6LHO - chains B and C of the 3 polymer chains in the assembly; structure by electron microscopy, 3.13 A resolution.

# Chain B
Name: VP2 protein
Organism: Coxsackievirus A16
Notes: EC 3.4.22.29, 3.6.1.15, 3.4.22.28, 2.7.7.48
UniProtKB: A0A1D3TZV2 (A0A1D3TZV2_9ENTO); residues 1-254 here correspond to UniProt positions 70-323 (UniProt number = residue number + 69)
Sequence (254 residues; row label = number of the first residue in the row):
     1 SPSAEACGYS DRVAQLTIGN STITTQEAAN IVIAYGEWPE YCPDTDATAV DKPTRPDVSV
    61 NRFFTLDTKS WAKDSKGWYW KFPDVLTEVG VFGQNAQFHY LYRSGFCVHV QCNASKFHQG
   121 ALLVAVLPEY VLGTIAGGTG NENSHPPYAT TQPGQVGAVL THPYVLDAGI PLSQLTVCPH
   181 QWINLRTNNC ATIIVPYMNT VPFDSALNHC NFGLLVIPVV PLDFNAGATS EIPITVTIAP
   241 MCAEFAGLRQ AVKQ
Disordered / not traced: 1-12, 44-59, 136-145, 247-254

# Chain C
Name: VP3 protein
Organism: Coxsackievirus A16
Notes: EC 3.4.22.29, 3.6.1.15, 3.4.22.28, 2.7.7.48
UniProtKB: A0A2R4NBT3 (A0A2R4NBT3_9ENTO); residues 1-242 here correspond to UniProt positions 324-565 (UniProt number = residue number + 323)
Sequence (242 residues; row label = number of the first residue in the row):
     1 GIPTELKPGT NQFLTTDDGV SAPILPGFHP TPPIHIPGEV HNLLEICRVE TILEVNNLKT
    61 NETTPMQRLC FPVSVQSKTG ELCAAFRADP GRDGPWQSTI LGQLCRYYTQ WSGSLEVTFM
   121 FAGSFMATGK MLIAYTPPGG NVPADRITAM LGTHVIWDFG LQSSVTLVVP WISNTHYRAH
   181 ARAGYFDYYT TGIITIWYQT NYVVPIGAPT TAYIVALAAA QDNFTMKLCK DTEDIEQTAN
   241 IQ
Disordered / not traced: 176-188, 233-242

# How chain B and chain C interact
Contacting residue pairs - 55 pairs, chain B then chain C:
  Tyr35(B) with Gly38(C)
  Glu37(B) with His35(C), salt bridge; Pro37(C)
  Lys116(B) with Ser124(C), hydrogen bond (backbone-side chain); Phe125(C); Met126(C)
  Phe117(B) with Ile206(C); Gly207(C); Ala208(C); Pro209(C)
  His118(B) with Ser124(C)
  Gln119(B) with Ala122(C); Gly123(C); Ser124(C), hydrogen bond (side chain-backbone); Pro209(C); Thr211(C), hydrogen bond (side chain-backbone); Ala212(C)
  Tyr164(B) with Glu54(C), hydrogen bond; Pro65(C); Met66(C), hydrophobic
  Leu172(B) with Met66(C), hydrophobic
  Ser173(B) with Thr51(C); Ile52(C), hydrogen bond (backbone-backbone); Glu54(C); Leu69(C); Ser98(C)
  Gln174(B) with Thr51(C); Ser98(C), hydrogen bond (side chain-backbone); Thr99(C), hydrogen bond (side chain-backbone); Ile100(C); Gln103(C)
  Thr176(B) with Glu50(C), hydrogen bond (side chain-backbone); Thr51(C)
  Val177(B) with Val49(C), hydrophobic
  Trp182(B) with Ile52(C), hydrophobic
  Asn184(B) with Phe121(C), hydrogen bond (side chain-backbone); Ala122(C)
  Arg186(B) with Phe121(C); Gly123(C); Ser124(C), hydrogen bond (side chain-backbone); Phe125(C); Ala127(C), hydrogen bond (side chain-backbone); Phe159(C), hydrogen bond (side chain-backbone); Ser163(C)
  Thr187(B) with Ser163(C)
  Met198(B) with Pro37(C), hydrophobic
  Asn199(B) with Ile34(C); Ile36(C)
  Thr200(B) with Ile34(C)
  Val220(B) with Ala122(C), hydrophobic; Val215(C), hydrophobic
  Phe224(B) with Pro209(C), hydrophobic
  Asn225(B) with Gly207(C), hydrogen bond (side chain-backbone); Ala208(C), hydrogen bond (side chain-backbone); Pro209(C)
Other interface residues (no listed pair), chain B (32 interface residues in all): Gly120, Ala121, Pro163, Pro196, Tyr197, Val201, Pro202, Pro218, Val219, Asp223
Other interface residues (no listed pair), chain C (40 interface residues in all): Ile46, Cys70, Gln97, Met120, Gly160, Tyr213, Leu217

# Summary
32 residues of chain B face 40 of chain C across their interface, with 14 hydrogen bonds and 1 salt bridge.
Polar contacts include Glu37(B)-His35(C), Lys116(B)-Ser124(C) and Gln119(B)-Ser124(C).
Here chain B is VP2 protein and chain C is VP3 protein, both from Coxsackievirus A16. Entry 6LHO (The cryo-EM
structure of coxsackievirus A16 empty particle in complex with Fab 18A7) was determined by electron
microscopy, deposited together with 6LHA, 6LHB, 6LHC, 6LHK, 6LHL and 6LHP.
